PDB entry 6PE5 | electron microscopy, 3.20 A resolution | chains A and P of the 17 polymer chains in the assembly

== Chain A ==
Molecule: V-type proton ATPase subunit a, vacuolar isoform
Organism: Saccharomyces cerevisiae (strain ATCC 204508 / S288c)
UniProt: P32563 (VPH1_YEAST); numbering as in UniProt (aligned over 1-840)
Sequence (1012 residues; row label = number of the first residue in the row):
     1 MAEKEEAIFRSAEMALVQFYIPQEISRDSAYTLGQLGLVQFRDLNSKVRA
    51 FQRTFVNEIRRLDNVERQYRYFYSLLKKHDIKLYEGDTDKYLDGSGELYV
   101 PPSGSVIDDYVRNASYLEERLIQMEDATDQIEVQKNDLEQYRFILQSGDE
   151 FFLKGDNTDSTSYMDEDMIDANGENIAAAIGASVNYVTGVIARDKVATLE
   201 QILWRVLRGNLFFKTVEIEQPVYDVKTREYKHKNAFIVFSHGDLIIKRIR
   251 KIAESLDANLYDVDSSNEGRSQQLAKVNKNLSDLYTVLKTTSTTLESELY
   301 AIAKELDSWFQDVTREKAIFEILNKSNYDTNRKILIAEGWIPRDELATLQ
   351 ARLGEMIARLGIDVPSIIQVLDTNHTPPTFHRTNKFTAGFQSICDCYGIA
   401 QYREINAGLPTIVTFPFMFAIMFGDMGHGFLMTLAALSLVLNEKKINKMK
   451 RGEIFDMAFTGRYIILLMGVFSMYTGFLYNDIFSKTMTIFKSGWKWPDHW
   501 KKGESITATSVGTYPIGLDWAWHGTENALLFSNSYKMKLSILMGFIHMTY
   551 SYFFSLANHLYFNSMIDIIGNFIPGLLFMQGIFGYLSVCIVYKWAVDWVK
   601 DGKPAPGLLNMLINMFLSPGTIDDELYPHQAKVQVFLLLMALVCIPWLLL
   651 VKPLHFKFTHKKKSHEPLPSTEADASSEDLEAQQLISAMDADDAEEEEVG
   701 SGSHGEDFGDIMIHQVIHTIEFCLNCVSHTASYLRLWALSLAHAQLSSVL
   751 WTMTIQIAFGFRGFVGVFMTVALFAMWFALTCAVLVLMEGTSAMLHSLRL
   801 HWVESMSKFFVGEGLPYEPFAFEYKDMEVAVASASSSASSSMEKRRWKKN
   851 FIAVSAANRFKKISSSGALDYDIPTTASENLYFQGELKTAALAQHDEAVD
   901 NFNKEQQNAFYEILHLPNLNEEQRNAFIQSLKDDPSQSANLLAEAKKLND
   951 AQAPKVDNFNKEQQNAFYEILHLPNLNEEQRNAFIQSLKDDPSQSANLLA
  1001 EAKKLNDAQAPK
Unresolved in the structure: 1-2, 156-183, 660-706, 836-1012
Sequence notes: expression tag (841-1012)
UniProt features mapped onto this chain:
  - modified residue: Ala-2 (N-acetylalanine)
  - mutagenesis: Asp-425 (D425N: Reduces assembly of V-ATPase complexes and reduces ATPase activity of the assembled complexes), Lys-538 (K538A: Reduces assembly of V-ATPase complexes), Lys-593 (K593A: Reduces ATPase activity), Gln-634 (Q634L: Reduces subunit stability), His-729 (H729R: Reduces ATPase activity), Arg-735 (R735L: Reduces subunit stability), Leu-739 (L739S: Reduces ATPase activity), His-743 (H743A/E/Y: Reduces ATPase activity), Leu-746 (L746S: Reduces ATPase activity), Leu-780 (L780S: Reduces assembly of V-ATPase complexes), Glu-789 (E789A/D/H/Q: Abolishes ATPase activity and proton transport, but does not affect complex assembly), Leu-800 (L800S: Reduces assembly of V-ATPase complexes), 4 further mutagenesis entries in UniProt

== Chain P ==
Molecule: V-type proton ATPase subunit c
Organism: Saccharomyces cerevisiae (strain ATCC 204508 / S288c)
UniProt: P25515 (VATL1_YEAST); numbering as in UniProt (aligned over 1-160)
Sequence (160 residues; numbered 1 to 160; the number before each row is that of its first residue):
     1 MTELCPVYAPFFGAIGCASAIIFTSLGAAYGTAKSGVGICATCVLRPDLL
    51 FKNIVPVIMAGIIAIYGLVVSVLVCYSLGQKQALYTGFIQLGAGLSVGLS
   101 GLAAGFAIGIVGDAGVRGSSQQPRLFVGMILILIFAEVLGLYGLIVALLL
   151 NSRATQDVVC
Unresolved in the structure: 160
UniProt features mapped onto this chain:
  - site: Glu-137 (Essential for proton translocation)
  - mutagenesis: Glu-137 (E137D: Partial inactivation; E137Q/V/K: Inactivation)

== Chain A / chain P interface ==
Residue-residue contacts (21; chain A residue first):
  Glu-453(A) with Lys-52(P), salt bridge
  Leu-529(A) with Ser-152(P)
  Leu-530(A) with Gln-156(P)
  Asn-533(A) with Leu-149(P)
  Arg-735(A) with Tyr-142(P), hydrogen bond
  Trp-737(A) with Ile-145(P), hydrophobic; Leu-149(P), hydrophobic
  Ala-738(A) with Ile-145(P), hydrophobic
  Leu-739(A) with Leu-141(P), hydrophobic
  Leu-741(A) with Leu-149(P), hydrophobic
  Ala-742(A) with Leu-141(P), hydrophobic; Leu-144(P), hydrophobic
  Gln-745(A) with Leu-73(P); Leu-148(P)
  Met-788(A) with Ile-58(P), hydrophobic
  Leu-795(A) with Ile-130(P), hydrophobic; Ile-134(P), hydrophobic
  His-796(A) with Ile-134(P); Val-138(P)
  Arg-799(A) with Phe-135(P)
  Trp-802(A) with Leu-131(P), hydrophobic
Interface residues without a listed pair, chain A (24 interface residues in all): Ile-454, Asn-527, Leu-746, Val-749, Met-753, Val-784, Thr-791, Ser-792
Interface residues without a listed pair, chain P (22 interface residues in all): Ile-62, Ile-65, Tyr-66, Leu-68, Val-69, Phe-126

== Summary ==
24 residues of chain A face 22 of chain P across their interface, with 1 hydrogen bond and 1 salt bridge.
Among the polar pairs are Glu-453(A)/Lys-52(P) and Arg-735(A)/Tyr-142(P). UniProt lists 16 mutagenesis sites
on chain A; one mutagenesis site on chain P.
Chain A is V-type proton ATPase subunit a, vacuolar isoform and chain P is V-type proton ATPase subunit c,
both from Saccharomyces cerevisiae (strain ATCC 204508 / S288c); the structure, Yeast Vo motor in complex with
2 VopQ molecules, was determined by electron microscopy together with 6PE4 from the same study.
